PDB entry 9PBF | electron microscopy, 4.01 A resolution (low resolution: residue-level contacts below are approximate; hydrogen-bond / salt-bridge calls are withheld) | chains A and B of the 12 polymer chains in the assembly

# Chain A (and B)
Name: Vesicle-fusing ATPase
Source organism: Cricetulus griseus
Notes: EC 3.6.4.6; chain B of this document is another copy of the same molecule, construct and numbering; everything in this record applies to it too
UniProtKB: P18708 (NSF_CRIGR); residues 1-744 here = UniProt positions 1-744
Chain sequence (747 residues; row label = number of the first residue in the row; numbers below 1 keep their minus sign (Gly-2 is residue -2)):
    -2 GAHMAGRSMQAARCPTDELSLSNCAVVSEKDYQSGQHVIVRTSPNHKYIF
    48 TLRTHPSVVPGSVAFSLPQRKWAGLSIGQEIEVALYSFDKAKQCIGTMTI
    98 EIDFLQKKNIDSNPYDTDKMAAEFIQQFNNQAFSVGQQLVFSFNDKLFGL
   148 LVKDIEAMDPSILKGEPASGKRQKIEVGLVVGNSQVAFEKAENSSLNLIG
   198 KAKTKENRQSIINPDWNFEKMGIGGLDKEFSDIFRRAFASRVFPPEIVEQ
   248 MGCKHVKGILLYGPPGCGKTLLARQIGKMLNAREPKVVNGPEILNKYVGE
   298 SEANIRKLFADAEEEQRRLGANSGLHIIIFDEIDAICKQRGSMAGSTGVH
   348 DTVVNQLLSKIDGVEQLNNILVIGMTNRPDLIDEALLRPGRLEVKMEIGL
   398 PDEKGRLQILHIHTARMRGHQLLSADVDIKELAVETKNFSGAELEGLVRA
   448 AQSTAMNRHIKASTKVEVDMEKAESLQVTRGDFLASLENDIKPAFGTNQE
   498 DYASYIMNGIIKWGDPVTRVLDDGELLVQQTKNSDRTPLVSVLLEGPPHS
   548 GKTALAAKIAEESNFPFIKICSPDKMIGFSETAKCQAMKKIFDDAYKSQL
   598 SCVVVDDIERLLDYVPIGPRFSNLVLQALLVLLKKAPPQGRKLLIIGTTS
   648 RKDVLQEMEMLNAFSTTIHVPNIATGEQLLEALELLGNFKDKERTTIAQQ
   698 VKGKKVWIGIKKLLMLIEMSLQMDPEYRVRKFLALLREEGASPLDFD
Disordered / not traced: -2 to 0, 154-168, 741-744 (chain B: -2 to 0, 154-168, 461-468, 741-744)
Sequence notes: expression tag (-2 to 0)
Residues lining bound ligands:
  - ADP (adenosine-5'-diphosphate): Ile220, Gly221, Pro262, Gly263, Cys264, Gly265, Lys266, Thr267, Leu268, Ile406, His410, Gly438, Ala439, Glu442
  - ATP (adenosine-5'-triphosphate), molecule 1: Asp359, Arg385, Arg388
  - ATP, molecule 2: Met504, Asn505, Gly506, Ile507, Ile508, Pro545, His546, Ser547, Gly548, Lys549, Thr550, Ala551, Leu552, Asp604, Ile707, Lys708
UniProt features mapped onto this chain:
  - binding site (ATP): Asn505 to Trp510, Pro545 to Leu552
  - binding site (Mg(2+)): Thr550
  - modified residue: Lys105 (N6-acetyllysine), Ser207 (Phosphoserine), Tyr259 (Phosphotyrosine), Ser569 (Phosphoserine)
Reported in the primary citation:
  - post-translational modification sites: Ser207 (citing earlier work)

# Chain A / chain B interface
Pairs across the interface (76):
  Ile208(A) - Ile457(B)
  Asn210(A) - Ile457(B)
  Trp213(A) - Lys458(B)
  Arg232(A) - Asn454(B)
  Arg233(A) - Ala447(B)
  Arg233(A) - Asp487(B)
  Ala236(A) - Met453(B)
  Ala236(A) - Ile457(B)
  Val239(A) - Ile457(B)
  Phe240(A) - Met453(B)
  Phe240(A) - Ile457(B)
  Ile244(A) - Ala470(B)
  Ile244(A) - Leu473(B)
  Glu246(A) - Arg413(B)
  Gln247(A) - His417(B)
  Met248(A) - Met414(B)
  Met248(A) - Leu419(B)
  Met248(A) - Gln449(B)
  Met248(A) - Leu473(B)
  Cys250(A) - Gln449(B)
  Lys251(A) - Glu442(B)
  Val253(A) - Arg446(B)
  Tyr294(A) - Lys293(B)
  Val295(A) - Asn292(B)
  Val295(A) - Lys293(B)
  Glu297(A) - Lys293(B)
  Glu299(A) - Pro288(B)
  Glu299(A) - Leu291(B)
  Arg303(A) - Glu289(B)
  Gln336(A) - Lys587(B)
  Gly338(A) - Arg375(B)
  Met340(A) - Gln583(B)
  Met340(A) - Lys586(B)
  Ala341(A) - Leu378(B)
  Thr344(A) - Arg375(B)
  Asp348(A) - Arg375(B)
  Thr349(A) - Pro288(B)
  Asn352(A) - Glu329(B)
  Asn352(A) - Asp331(B)
  Asn352(A) - Arg375(B)
  Ser356(A) - Asn286(B)
  Ser356(A) - Gly287(B)
  Ser356(A) - Asp328(B)
  Gly360(A) - Thr267(B)
  Gly360(A) - Arg271(B)
  Val361(A) - Arg271(B)
  Val361(A) - Val284(B)
  Glu362(A) - Asn286(B)
  Pro386(A) - Ala439(B)
  Glu390(A) - Asp487(B)
  Gln526(A) - Gln719(B)
  Asp532(A) - Glu715(B)
  Arg533(A) - Asn685(B)
  Thr534(A) - Glu715(B)
  Lys586(A) - Ile574(B)
  Pro616(A) - Ile614(B)
  Pro616(A) - Arg617(B)
  Phe618(A) - Arg617(B)
  Asn620(A) - Asp610(B)
  Asn620(A) - Val612(B)
  Leu621(A) - Phe576(B)
  Gln624(A) - Arg607(B)
  Gln624(A) - Asp610(B)
  Gln624(A) - Tyr611(B)
  Ala625(A) - Ile574(B)
  Leu627(A) - Arg607(B)
  Val628(A) - Asp571(B)
  Leu629(A) - Ile574(B)
  Lys631(A) - Asp604(B)
  Glu654(A) - Pro613(B)
  Glu654(A) - Ile614(B)
  Met655(A) - Ile614(B)
  Glu656(A) - Arg648(B)
  Asn659(A) - His546(B)
  Ser662(A) - Met716(B)
  Thr663(A) - Met716(B)
Other interface residues (no listed pair), chain A (70 interface residues in all): Ser207, Ser237, Gly249, His252, Gly296, Arg337, Ser339, Gln353, Glu381, Ala382, Arg385, Leu523, Gln527, Leu623, Lys632
Other interface residues (no listed pair), chain B (62 interface residues in all): Pro262, Gly263, Ile326, Ala332, Asn374, Asp377, Glu440, Ser450, Ile488, Met712, Met720

# In short
70 residues of chain A and 62 residues of chain B are in contact. Chain A binds ATP and ADP. UniProt lists 14
ATP-binding residues and Mg2+-binding residue Thr550(A) on chain A. From the paper: a modification site at
Ser207(A).
Chain A and chain B are both Vesicle-fusing ATPase (Cricetulus griseus); the structure, 21bin20S complex
(NSF-alphaSNAP-2:1 syntaxin-1a:SNAP-25), non-hydrolyzing, class 10, was determined by electron microscopy
together with 9OJR, 9OJU, 9OJZ, 9OK3, 9OK5, 9OKC and 17 further entries from the same study.
